Entry 8WIF (electron microscopy, 2.90 A resolution); this record covers chains a and w of the 23 polymer chains in the assembly.

== Chain a ==
Molecule: 16S rRNA
Source organism: Mycolicibacterium smegmatis MC2 155
Sequence (1528 nucleotides; each row starts with the number of its first residue):
     1 UUUUUGUUUG GAGAGUUUGA UCCUGGCUCA GGACGAACGC UGGCGGCGUG CUUAACACAU
    61 GCAAGUCGAA CGGAAAGGCC CUUUCGGGGG UACUCGAGUG GCGAACGGGU GAGUAACACG
   121 UGGGUGAUCU GCCCUGCACU UUGGGAUAAG CCUGGGAAAC UGGGUCUAAU ACCGAAUACA
   181 CCCUGCUGGU CGCAUGGCCU GGUAGGGGAA AGCUUUUGCG GUGUGGGAUG GGCCCGCGGC
   241 CUAUCAGCUU GUUGGUGGGG UGAUGGCCUA CCAAGGCGAC GACGGGUAGC CGGCCUGAGA
   301 GGGUGACCGG CCACACUGGG ACUGAGAUAC GGCCCAGACU CCUACGGGAG GCAGCAGUGG
   361 GGAAUAUUGC ACAAUGGGCG CAAGCCUGAU GCAGCGACGC CGCGUGAGGG AUGACGGCCU
   421 UCGGGUUGUA AACCUCUUUC AGCACAGACG AAGCGCAAGU GACGGUAUGU GCAGAAGAAG
   481 GACCGGCCAA CUACGUGCCA GCAGCCGCGG UAAUACGUAG GGUCCGAGCG UUGUCCGGAA
   541 UUACUGGGCG UAAAGAGCUC GUAGGUGGUU UGUCGCGUUG UUCGUGAAAA CUCACAGCUU
   601 AACUGUGGGC GUGCGGGCGA UACGGGCAGA CUAGAGUACU GCAGGGGAGA CUGGAAUUCC
   661 UGGUGUAGCG GUGGAAUGCG CAGAUAUCAG GAGGAACACC GGUGGCGAAG GCGGGUCUCU
   721 GGGCAGUAAC UGACGCUGAG GAGCGAAAGC GUGGGGAGCG AACAGGAUUA GAUACCCUGG
   781 UAGUCCACGC CGUAAACGGU GGGUACUAGG UGUGGGUUUC CUUCCUUGGG AUCCGUGCCG
   841 UAGCUAACGC AUUAAGUACC CCGCCUGGGG AGUACGGCCG CAAGGCUAAA ACUCAAAGGA
   901 AUUGACGGGG GCCCGCACAA GCGGCGGAGC AUGUGGAUUA AUUCGAUGCA ACGCGAAGAA
   961 CCUUACCUGG GUUUGACAUG CACAGGACGC CGGCAGAGAU GUCGGUUCCC UUGUGGCCUG
  1021 UGUGCAGGUG GUGCAUGGCU GUCGUCAGCU CGUGUCGUGA GAUGUUGGGU UAAGUCCCGC
  1081 AACGAGCGCA ACCCUUGUCU CAUGUUGCCA GCACGUUAUG GUGGGGACUC GUGAGAGACU
  1141 GCCGGGGUCA ACUCGGAGGA AGGUGGGGAU GACGUCAAGU CAUCAUGCCC CUUAUGUCCA
  1201 GGGCUUCACA CAUGCUACAA UGGCCGGUAC AAAGGGCUGC GAUGCCGUGA GGUGGAGCGA
  1261 AUCCUUUCAA AGCCGGUCUC AGUUCGGAUC GGGGUCUGCA ACUCGACCCC GUGAAGUCGG
  1321 AGUCGCUAGU AAUCGCAGAU CAGCAACGCU GCGGUGAAUA CGUUCCCGGG CCUUGUACAC
  1381 ACCGCCCGUC ACGUCAUGAA AGUCGGUAAC ACCCGAAGCC GGUGGCCUAA CCCUUGUGGA
  1441 GGGAGCCGUC GAAGGUGGGA UCGGCGAUUG GGACGAAGUC GUAACAAGGU AGCCGUACCG
  1501 GAAGGUGCGG CUGGAUCACC UCCUUUCU
Not modelled in the structure: 1-6, 1524-1528

== Chain w ==
Name: Ribosome hibernation promotion factor RafH
Source organism: Mycolicibacterium smegmatis MC2 155
UniProt: A0QZ86 (A0QZ86_MYCS2); numbering as in UniProt (aligned over 1-258)
Sequence (264 residues; row label = number of the first residue in the row):
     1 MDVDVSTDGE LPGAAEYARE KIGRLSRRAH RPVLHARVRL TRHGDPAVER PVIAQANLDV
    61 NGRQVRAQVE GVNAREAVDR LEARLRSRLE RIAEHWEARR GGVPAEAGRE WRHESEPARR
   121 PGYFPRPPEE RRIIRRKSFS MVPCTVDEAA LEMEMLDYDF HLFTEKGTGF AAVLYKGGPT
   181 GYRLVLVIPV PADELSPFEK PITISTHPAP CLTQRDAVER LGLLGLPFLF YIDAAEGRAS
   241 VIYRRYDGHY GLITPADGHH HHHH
Not modelled in the structure: 127-264
Differences from the reference sequence: expression tag (259-264)

== Chain a / chain w interface ==
Pairs across the interface (97):
  G510(a) - Pro46(w)  base contact
  G510(a) - Ala47(w)  sugar contact
  G673(a) - Trp96(w)  stacking on the base
  U768(a) - Glu97(w)  sugar contact
  U769(a) - His30(w)  hydrogen bond to the phosphate
  U769(a) - His95(w)  phosphate contact
  A770(a) - Arg27(w)  hydrogen bond to the base
  A770(a) - Arg28(w)  base contact
  A770(a) - His30(w)  salt bridge to the phosphate
  A774(a) - Glu97(w)  base contact
  C775(a) - Glu97(w)  base contact
  C775(a) - Arg100(w)  hydrogen bond to the sugar
  C776(a) - Arg100(w)  sugar contact
  G908(a) - Arg91(w)  base contact
  G908(a) - Ala98(w)  hydrogen bond to the base
  G908(a) - Gly102(w)  sugar contact
  G908(a) - Arg112(w)  hydrogen bond to the phosphate
  G909(a) - Arg112(w)  salt bridge to the phosphate
  G910(a) - Trp111(w)  hydrogen bond to the phosphate
  G910(a) - Arg112(w)  phosphate contact
  G910(a) - His113(w)  hydrogen bond to the phosphate
  G911(a) - Trp111(w)  hydrogen bond to the phosphate
  G911(a) - His113(w)  phosphate contact
  G935(a) - Val5(w)  sugar contact
  G935(a) - Ser6(w)  sugar contact
  G936(a) - Val5(w)  sugar contact
  G936(a) - Ser6(w)  phosphate contact
  G936(a) - Thr7(w)  hydrogen bond to the phosphate
  U947(a) - Arg37(w)  hydrogen bond to the sugar
  U947(a) - Arg39(w)  hydrogen bond to the base
  U947(a) - Gln55(w)  hydrogen bond to the sugar
  G948(a) - Gln55(w)  phosphate contact
  G948(a) - Asn57(w)  sugar contact
  G948(a) - Arg66(w)  hydrogen bond to the base
  A951(a) - Arg37(w)  base contact
  U1032(a) - Gly44(w)  sugar contact
  U1032(a) - Asp45(w)  sugar contact
  C1034(a) - Asp45(w)  hydrogen bond to the sugar
  C1034(a) - Val48(w)  base contact
  C1034(a) - Glu49(w)  base contact
  A1035(a) - Asp45(w)  phosphate contact
  A1321(a) - Leu34(w)  base contact
  A1321(a) - Asn61(w)  hydrogen bond to the sugar
  G1322(a) - Leu34(w)  sugar contact
  G1322(a) - Asn61(w)  phosphate contact
  G1322(a) - Gly62(w)  phosphate contact
  U1364(a) - His113(w)  phosphate contact
  U1364(a) - Glu114(w)  sugar contact
  C1365(a) - Glu114(w)  sugar contact
  C1367(a) - Arg63(w)  salt bridge to the phosphate
  C1382(a) - Arg91(w)  base contact
  C1383(a) - Arg66(w)  base contact
  C1383(a) - Ala67(w)  base contact
  C1383(a) - Gln68(w)  base contact
  C1383(a) - Arg84(w)  hydrogen bond to the phosphate
  C1383(a) - Ser87(w)  sugar contact
  C1383(a) - Arg88(w)  salt bridge to the phosphate
  C1383(a) - Arg91(w)  salt bridge to the phosphate
  G1384(a) - Arg84(w)  salt bridge to the phosphate
  G1384(a) - Arg91(w)  hydrogen bond to the base
  A1476(a) - Glu76(w)  sugar contact
  A1476(a) - Arg80(w)  hydrogen bond to the sugar
  A1477(a) - Arg75(w)  hydrogen bond to the base
  A1477(a) - Glu76(w)  sugar contact
  A1477(a) - Asp79(w)  hydrogen bond to the sugar
  G1478(a) - Lys21(w)  hydrogen bond to the phosphate
  G1478(a) - Asp79(w)  sugar contact
  U1479(a) - Lys21(w)  salt bridge to the phosphate
  U1479(a) - Arg24(w)  salt bridge to the phosphate
  U1479(a) - Glu82(w)  phosphate contact
  C1480(a) - Arg24(w)  salt bridge to the phosphate
  G1481(a) - Arg27(w)  salt bridge to the phosphate
  G1481(a) - Arg28(w)  salt bridge to the phosphate
  U1482(a) - Arg86(w)  hydrogen bond to the base
  U1482(a) - Glu90(w)  phosphate contact
  A1487(a) - Glu110(w)  base contact
  A1487(a) - Trp111(w)  hydrogen bond to the base
  A1487(a) - Arg112(w)  hydrogen bond to the base
  G1488(a) - Arg91(w)  base contact
  G1489(a) - Arg91(w)  base contact
  G1489(a) - Gly101(w)  sugar contact
  G1489(a) - Gly102(w)  sugar contact
  U1490(a) - Arg100(w)  salt bridge to the phosphate
  A1515(a) - Glu110(w)  base contact
  U1516(a) - Glu110(w)  base contact
  U1516(a) - Trp111(w)  hydrogen bond to the base
  C1517(a) - Arg109(w)  hydrogen bond to the base
  C1517(a) - Trp111(w)  sugar contact
  A1518(a) - Trp111(w)  stacking on the base
  A1518(a) - Ala118(w)  base contact
  C1519(a) - Arg120(w)  hydrogen bond to the base
  C1520(a) - Arg120(w)  base contact
  U1521(a) - Pro121(w)  base contact
  U1521(a) - Tyr123(w)  base contact
  U1521(a) - Phe124(w)  base contact
  U1521(a) - Pro125(w)  base contact
  C1522(a) - Phe124(w)  stacking on the base
Interface residues without a listed pair, chain a (52 interface residues in all): U511, G1033, A1210, C1211, U1323
Interface residues without a listed pair, chain w (60 interface residues in all): His35, His43, Asn73, Pro117, Gly122

== In short ==
52 residues of chain a face 60 of chain w across their interface, with 27 hydrogen bonds, 12 salt bridges and
3 aromatic stacking contacts. Polar contacts include A770(a)-Arg27(w), G908(a)-Ala98(w) and U947(a)-Arg39(w).
Chain a is 16S rRNA and chain w is Ribosome hibernation promotion factor RafH, both from Mycolicibacterium
smegmatis MC2 155; the structure, Cryo- EM structure of Mycobacterium smegmatis 30S ribosomal subunit (body 2)
of 70S ribosome and RafH, was determined by electron microscopy, deposited together with 8WHX, 8WHY, 8WI7,
8WI8, 8WI9, 8WIB, 8WIC and 8WID.
